PDB entry 6CIL | X-ray diffraction, 4.15 A resolution (low resolution: residue-level contacts below are approximate; hydrogen-bond / salt-bridge calls are withheld) | chains A and C of the 9 polymer chains in the assembly

Chain A (and C):
Molecule: V(D)J recombination-activating protein 1
Source organism: Mus musculus
Notes: EC 3.1.-.-, 2.3.2.27; chain C of this document is another copy of the same molecule, construct and numbering; everything in this record applies to it too
Reference sequence: P15919 (RAG1_MOUSE); residues 384-1008 here = UniProt positions 384-1008
Sequence (625 residues; row label = number of the first residue in the row):
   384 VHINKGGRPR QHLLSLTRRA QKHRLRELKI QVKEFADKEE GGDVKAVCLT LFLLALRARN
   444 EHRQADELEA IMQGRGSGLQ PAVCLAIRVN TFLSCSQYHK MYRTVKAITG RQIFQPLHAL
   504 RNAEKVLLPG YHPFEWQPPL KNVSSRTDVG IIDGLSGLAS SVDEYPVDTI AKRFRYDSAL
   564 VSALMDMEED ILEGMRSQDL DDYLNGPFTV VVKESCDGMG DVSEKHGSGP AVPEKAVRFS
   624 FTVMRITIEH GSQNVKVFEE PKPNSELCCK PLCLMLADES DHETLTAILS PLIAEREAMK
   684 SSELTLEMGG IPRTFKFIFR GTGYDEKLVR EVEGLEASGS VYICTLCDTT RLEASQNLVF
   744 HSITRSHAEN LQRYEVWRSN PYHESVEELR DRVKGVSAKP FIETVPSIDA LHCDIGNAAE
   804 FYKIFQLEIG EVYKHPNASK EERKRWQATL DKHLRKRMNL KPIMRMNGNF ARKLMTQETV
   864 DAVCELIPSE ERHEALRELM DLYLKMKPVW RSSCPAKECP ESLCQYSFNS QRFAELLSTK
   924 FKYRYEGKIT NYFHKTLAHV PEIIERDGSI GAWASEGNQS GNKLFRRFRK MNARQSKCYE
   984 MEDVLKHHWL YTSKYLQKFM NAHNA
Not modelled in the structure: 384-407, 609-616, 955-961, 1008 (chain C: 384-396, 443-445, 455-458, 609-616, 955-961, 1008)
Differences from the reference sequence: engineered mutation Gln962 (Glu in P15919)
Ion coordination: Mn2+: Asp600, Asp708; Zn2+: Cys727, Cys730, His937, His942
What the authors report for this chain:
  - catalytic residues: Asp600, Asp708 (citing earlier work)

Interface between chain A and chain C:
Residue-residue contacts (61):
  Phe418(A) with Leu411(C)
  Cys431(A) with Phe435(C)
  Thr433(A) with Gln404(C)
  Phe435(A) with Lys428(C); Cys431(C)
  Leu437(A) with Gln404(C); Lys405(C)
  Arg446(A) with Gln495(C)
  Glu450(A) with Ile454(C)
  Leu451(A) with Leu451(C)
  Ala453(A) with Arg494(C)
  Ile454(A) with Gln447(C); Glu450(C); Leu451(C); Ile454(C); Arg494(C)
  Arg458(A) with Arg494(C)
  Ser460(A) with Thr492(C); Arg494(C)
  Leu462(A) with Val488(C); Ile491(C); Thr492(C)
  Val466(A) with Ile491(C)
  Ile470(A) with Met484(C); Val488(C)
  Asn473(A) with Lys483(C)
  Thr474(A) with Gln480(C)
  Phe475(A) with Gln480(C)
  Leu476(A) with Thr474(C); Leu476(C)
  Gln480(A) with Asn473(C); Thr474(C); Phe475(C); Arg970(C)
  Lys483(A) with Asn473(C)
  Met484(A) with Ile470(C); Met484(C)
  Arg486(A) with His1006(C)
  Thr487(A) with Ile470(C); Phe1002(C); Met1003(C)
  Val488(A) with Leu462(C); Ile470(C)
  Ala490(A) with Ala1005(C); His1006(C)
  Ile491(A) with Leu462(C); Val466(C); Phe1002(C); Ala1005(C)
  Thr492(A) with Ser460(C); Leu462(C)
  Phe497(A) with Phe497(C)
  Arg970(A) with Gln480(C)
  Met974(A) with Met974(C)
  Phe1002(A) with Thr487(C); Ile491(C)
  Met1003(A) with Thr487(C)
  Ala1005(A) with Ala490(C); Ile491(C)
  His1006(A) with Arg486(C); Ala490(C)
Interface residues without a listed pair, chain A (43 interface residues in all): Leu411, Lys428, Gln447, Met455, Gly461, Arg494, Lys608, Lys973
Interface residues without a listed pair, chain C (43 interface residues in all): Phe418, Leu432, Leu434, Ala438, Ile496, Lys608, Lys973

Summary:
Chain A and chain C each contribute 43 residues to their interface. Asp600(A) and Asp708(A) form the Mn2+
site. Cys727(A), Cys730(A), His937(A) and His942(A) form the Zn2+ site. The paper reports catalytic residues
Asp600(A) and Asp708(A).
Chain A and chain C are both V(D)J recombination-activating protein 1 (Mus musculus); the structure,
Pre-reaction complex, rag1(e962q)/2-intact/intact 12/23RSS complex in MN2+, was determined by X-ray
diffraction, deposited together with 5ZDZ, 5ZE0, 5ZE1, 5ZE2, 6CG0, 6CIJ, 6CIK and 6CIM.
